PDB entry 4KDI | X-ray diffraction, 1.86 A resolution | chains A and C

== Chain A ==
Name: Transitional endoplasmic reticulum ATPase
Organism: Homo sapiens
Notes: EC 3.6.4.6; fragment: N domain (Residues 21-185)
UniProtKB: P55072 (TERA_HUMAN); residue numbers follow UniProt; this construct covers 21-196
Chain sequence (193 residues; numbered 4 to 196; the number before each row is that of its first residue):
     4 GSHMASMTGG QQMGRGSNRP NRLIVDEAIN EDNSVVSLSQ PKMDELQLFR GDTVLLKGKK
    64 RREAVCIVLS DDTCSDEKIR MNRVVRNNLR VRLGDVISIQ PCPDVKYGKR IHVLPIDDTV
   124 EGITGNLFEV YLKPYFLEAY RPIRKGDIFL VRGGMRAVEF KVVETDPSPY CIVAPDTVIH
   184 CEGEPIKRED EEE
Disordered / not traced: 4-20, 121-128, 186-196
Sequence notes: expression tag (4-20)
Curated features (UniProtKB/Swiss-Prot):
  - modified residue: Ser37 (Phosphoserine)

== Chain C ==
Name: Ubiquitin thioesterase OTU1
Organism: Saccharomyces cerevisiae
Notes: EC 3.4.19.12; fragment: UBX-like domain (Residues 1-73)
UniProtKB: P43558 (OTU1_YEAST); residues 1-73 here = UniProt positions 1-73
Chain sequence (90 residues; numbered -16 to 73; the number before each row is that of its first residue; numbers below 1 keep their minus sign (Gly-16 is residue -16)):
   -16 GSHMASMTGG QQMGRGSMKL KVTGAGINQV VTLKQDATLN DLIEHINVDV KTMRFGYPPQ
    44 RINLQGEDAS LGQTQLDELG INSGEKITIE
Disordered / not traced: -16 to 1, 49-55
Sequence notes: expression tag (-16 to 0)

== How chain A and chain C interact ==
Residue-residue contacts - 21 pairs, chain A then chain C:
  Asn33(A) with Tyr40(C), hydrogen bond
  Asp35(A) with Tyr40(C), hydrogen bond
  Val38(A) with Tyr40(C), hydrophobic
  Phe52(A) with Lys4(C); Val13(C), hydrophobic; Gly67(C); Glu68(C); Lys69(C)
  Arg53(A) with Asn65(C); Ser66(C), hydrogen bond (side chain-backbone); Gly67(C), hydrogen bond (backbone-backbone); Glu68(C), salt bridge; Lys69(C), hydrogen bond (backbone-backbone)
  Asp55(A) with Lys4(C), salt bridge; Lys69(C)
  Leu72(A) with Tyr40(C), hydrophobic
  Tyr110(A) with Arg37(C), hydrogen bond; Glu73(C), hydrogen bond
  Glu141(A) with Pro42(C)
  Tyr143(A) with Arg37(C); Arg44(C), hydrogen bond
Interface residues without a listed pair, chain A (14 interface residues in all): Leu51, Gly54, Asp107, Ala142
Interface residues without a listed pair, chain C (16 interface residues in all): Lys2, Leu3, Asn11, Thr71
Interface features reported in the paper:
  - residue pairs: Asp35(A)-Tyr40(C) (hydrogen bond)

== In short ==
The interface between chain A and chain C involves 14 residues on one side and 16 on the other, with 8
hydrogen bonds and 2 salt bridges. Polar pairs include Arg53(A)-Glu68(C), Asp55(A)-Lys4(C) and
Asn33(A)-Tyr40(C). The authors report a hydrogen bond between Asp35(A) and Tyr40(C).
Here chain A is Transitional endoplasmic reticulum ATPase (Homo sapiens) and chain C is Ubiquitin thioesterase
OTU1 (Saccharomyces cerevisiae). Entry 4KDI (Crystal structure of p97/VCP N in complex with OTU1 UBXL) was
determined by X-ray diffraction, deposited together with 4KDL.
